7KZQ - chains G and S of the 16 polymer chains in the assembly; structure by electron microscopy, 4.30 A resolution (low resolution: residue-level contacts below are approximate; hydrogen-bond / salt-bridge calls are withheld).

[Chain G]
Name: Fanconi anemia group G protein
From: Homo sapiens
Reference sequence: O15287 (FANCG_HUMAN); residue numbers follow UniProt; this construct covers 1-622
Amino-acid sequence (641 residues; row label = number of the first residue in the row; numbers below 1 keep their minus sign (Met-18 is residue -18)):
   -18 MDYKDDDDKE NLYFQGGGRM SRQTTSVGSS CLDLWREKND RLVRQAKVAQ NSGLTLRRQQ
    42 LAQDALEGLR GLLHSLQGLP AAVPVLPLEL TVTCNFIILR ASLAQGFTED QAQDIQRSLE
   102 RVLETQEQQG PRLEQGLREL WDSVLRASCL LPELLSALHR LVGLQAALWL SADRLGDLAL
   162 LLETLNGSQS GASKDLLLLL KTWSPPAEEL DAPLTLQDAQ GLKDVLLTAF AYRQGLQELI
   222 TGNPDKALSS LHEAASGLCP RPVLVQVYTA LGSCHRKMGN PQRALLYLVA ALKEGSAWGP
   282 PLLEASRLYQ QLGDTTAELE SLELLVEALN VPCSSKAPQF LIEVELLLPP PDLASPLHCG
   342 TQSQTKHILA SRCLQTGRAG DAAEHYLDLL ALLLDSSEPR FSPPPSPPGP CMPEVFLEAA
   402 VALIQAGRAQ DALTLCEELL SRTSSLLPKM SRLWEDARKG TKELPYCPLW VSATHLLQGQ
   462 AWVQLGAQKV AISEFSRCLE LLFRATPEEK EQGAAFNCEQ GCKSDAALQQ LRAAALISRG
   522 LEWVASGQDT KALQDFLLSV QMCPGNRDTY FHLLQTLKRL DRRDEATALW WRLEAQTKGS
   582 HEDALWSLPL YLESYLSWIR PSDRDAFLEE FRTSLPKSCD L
Disordered / not traced: -18 to 11, 109-114, 314-317, 438-443, 579-585, 612-622
Sequence notes: initiating methionine (-18); expression tag (-17 to 0)
Metal / ion sites: Zn2+: Cys392, Glu395, Cys499, Cys503
Swiss-Prot annotation at these positions:
  - modified residue: Ser7 (Phosphoserine)
  - natural variant: Leu71 (L71P: In FANCG), Ala607 (A607T: In a colorectal cancer sample)
  - mutagenesis: Ser7 (S7A: Loss of BRCA2-, FANCD2- and XRCC3-binding. No effect on complex formation with FANCA and FANCF), Ser383 (S383A: No effect on BRCA2-, FANCA-, FANCF-, nor XRCC3-binding), Ser387 (S387A: No effect on BRCA2-, FANCA-, FANCF-, nor XRCC3-binding), Gly546 (G546R: No effect on HES1-, nor FANCA-binding)

[Chain S]
Name: Fanconi anemia group A protein
From: Homo sapiens
Reference sequence: O15360 (FANCA_HUMAN); residues 1-1455 here = UniProt positions 1-1455
Amino-acid sequence (1477 residues; row label = number of the first residue in the row):
     1 MSDSWVPNSA SGQDPGGRRR AWAELLAGRV KREKYNPERA QKLKESAVRL LRSHQDLNAL
    61 LLEVEGPLCK KLSLSKVIDC DSSEAYANHS SSFIGSALQD QASRLGVPVG ILSAGMVASS
   121 VGQICTAPAE TSHPVLLTVE QRKKLSSLLE FAQYLLAHSM FSRLSFCQEL WKIQSSLLLE
   181 AVWHLHVQGI VSLQELLESH PDMHAVGSWL FRNLCCLCEQ MEASCQHADV ARAMLSDFVQ
   241 MFVLRGFQKN SDLRRTVEPE KMPQVTVDVL QRMLIFALDA LAAGVQEESS THKIVRCWFG
   301 VFSGHTLGSV ISTDPLKRFF SHTLTQILTH SPVLKASDAV QMQREWSFAR THPLLTSLYR
   361 RLFVMLSAEE LVGHLQEVLE TQEVHWQRVL SFVSALVVCF PEAQQLLEDW VARLMAQAFE
   421 SCQLDSMVTA FLVVRQAALE GPSAFLSYAD WFKASFGSTR GYHGCSKKAL VFLFTFLSEL
   481 VPFESPRYLQ VHILHPPLVP GKYRSLLTDY ISLAKTRLAD LKVSIENMGL YEDLSSAGDI
   541 TEPHSQALQD VEKAIMVFEH TGNIPVTVME ASIFRRPYYV SHFLPALLTP RVLPKVPDSR
   601 VAFIESLKRA DKIPPSLYST YCQACSAAEE KPEDAALGVR AEPNSAEEPL GQLTAALGEL
   661 RASMTDPSQR DVISAQVAVI SERLRAVLGH NEDDSSVEIS KIQLSINTPR LEPREHMAVD
   721 LLLTSFCQNL MAASSVAPPE RQGPWAALFV RTMCGRVLPA VLTRLCQLLR HQGPSLSAPH
   781 VLGLAALAVH LGESRSALPE VDVGPPAPGA GLPVPALFDS LLTCRTRDSL FFCLKFCTAA
   841 ISYSLCKFSS QSRDTLCSCL SPGLIKKFQF LMFRLFSEAR QPLSEEDVAS LSWRPLHLPS
   901 ADWQRAALSL WTHRTFREVL KEEDVHLTYQ DWLHLELEIQ PEADALSDTE RQDFHQWAIH
   961 EHFLPESSAS GGCDGDLQAA CTILVNALMD FHQSSRSYDH SENSDLVFGG RTGNEDIISR
  1021 LQEMVADLEL QQDLIVPLGH TPSQEHFLFE IFRRRLQALT SGWSVAASLQ RQRELLMYKR
  1081 ILLRLPSSVL CGSSFQAEQP ITARCEQFFH LVNSEMRNFC SHGGALTQDI TAHFFRGLLN
  1141 ACLRSRDPSL MVDFILAKCQ TKCPLILTSA LVWWPSLEPV LLCRWRRHCQ SPLPRELQKL
  1201 QEGRQFASDF LSPEAASPAP NPDWLSAAAL HFAIQQVREE NIRKQLKKLD CEREELLVFL
  1261 FFFSLMGLLS SHLTSNSTTD LPKAFHVCAA ILECLEKRKI SWLALFQLTE SDLRLGRLLL
  1321 RVAPDQHTRL LPFAFYSLLS YFHEDAAIRE EAFLHVAVDM YLKLVQLFVA GDTSTVSPPA
  1381 GRSLELKGQG NPVELITKAR LFLLQLIPRC PKKSFSHVAE LLADRGDCDP EVSAALQSRQ
  1441 QAAPDADLSQ EPHLFAAAKL VDEDLYFQSD YKDDDDK
Disordered / not traced: 1-18, 64-90, 126-138, 247-264, 440-445, 498-502, 525-541, 628-647, 691-708, 806-812, 883-896, 1034-1042, 1370-1390, 1444-1477
Sequence notes: expression tag (1456-1477)
Swiss-Prot annotation at these positions:
  - motif: Arg18 to Lys34 (Nuclear localization signal)
  - modified residue: Ser1449 (Phosphoserine)
  - natural variant: Asn8 (N8K: In FANCA), Ala181 (A181V: In FANCA), Leu210 (L210R: In FANCA), Leu244 (L244F: In FANCA), Asp252 (D252G: In FANCA), Arg435 (R435C: In FANCA), His492 (H492R: In FANCA), Asp598 (D598N: In FANCA), Leu660 (L660P: In FANCA), Leu817 (L817P: In FANCA), Tyr843 (Y843D: In FANCA), Leu845 (L845P: In FANCA), 20 further natural variant entries in UniProt
Reported in the primary citation:
  - disease-associated variants - R951W: abolished growth in response to mitomycin C (MMC) (citing earlier work)
  - disease-associated variants - R951W: abolished catalytic activity on FANCD2 ubiquitination (citing earlier work)
  - disease-associated variants - L845P, E936G, R1055L, R1055W: decreased growth in response to MMC (citing earlier work)

[How chain G and chain S interact]
Contacting residue pairs (46):
  Asn261(G) with Glu63(S)
  Pro262(G) with Glu63(S)
  Gln263(G) with His54(S); Gln55(S); Asp56(S); Leu60(S); Glu63(S)
  Arg264(G) with Glu63(S)
  Leu266(G) with Leu51(S); Gln55(S)
  Leu267(G) with Gln55(S); Phe93(S); Ala97(S)
  Tyr268(G) with Phe93(S)
  Val270(G) with Val48(S)
  Ala271(G) with Phe93(S)
  Leu273(G) with Leu51(S)
  Lys274(G) with Arg52(S)
  Gly276(G) with Lys44(S)
  Trp279(G) with Ala40(S); Lys44(S)
  Tyr290(G) with Leu51(S); His54(S)
  Asp295(G) with His54(S)
  Ala298(G) with His54(S)
  Leu305(G) with Leu43(S); Leu50(S)
  Glu308(G) with Arg39(S); Leu43(S)
  Ala309(G) with Leu43(S)
  Asn311(G) with Glu33(S); Lys34(S)
  Glu365(G) with Arg29(S)
  Leu368(G) with Leu25(S); Arg29(S)
  Asp369(G) with Arg29(S)
  Ala372(G) with Leu26(S); Arg29(S)
  Leu373(G) with Val30(S)
  Leu375(G) with Trp22(S)
  Asp376(G) with Leu26(S)
  Phe397(G) with Trp22(S)
  Asp412(G) with Leu25(S)
  Thr415(G) with Leu25(S)
  Leu416(G) with Trp22(S)
  Glu419(G) with Trp22(S)
Also at the interface, not in a pair above, chain G (38 interface residues in all): Leu283, Ala286, Glu301, Ser302, Leu371, Arg423
Also at the interface, not in a pair above, chain S (26 interface residues in all): Ala21, Ala47, Ile94, Asp100

[In short]
The interface between chain G and chain S involves 38 residues on one side and 26 on the other. The paper
reports that L845P, E936G and R1055L of chain S, among others, reduce growth in response to MMC; R951W of
chain S abolishes growth in response to mitomycin C (MMC).
Chain G is Fanconi anemia group G protein and chain S is Fanconi anemia group A protein, both from Homo
sapiens; the structure, Structure of the human Fanconi anaemia Core-ID complex, was determined by electron
microscopy together with 7KZP, 7KZR, 7KZS, 7KZT and 7KZV from the same study.
